Entry 4QZ0 (X-ray diffraction, 3.00 A resolution); this record covers chains D and E of the 28 polymer chains in the assembly.

# Chain D
Name: Proteasome subunit alpha type-5
Organism: Saccharomyces cerevisiae
Notes: EC 3.4.25.1
UniProt: P32379 (PSA5_YEAST); residues -7 to 252 here correspond to UniProt positions 1-260 (UniProt number = residue number + 8)
Amino-acid sequence (260 residues; numbered -7 to 252; the number before each row is that of its first residue; numbers below 1 keep their minus sign (Met-7 is residue -7)):
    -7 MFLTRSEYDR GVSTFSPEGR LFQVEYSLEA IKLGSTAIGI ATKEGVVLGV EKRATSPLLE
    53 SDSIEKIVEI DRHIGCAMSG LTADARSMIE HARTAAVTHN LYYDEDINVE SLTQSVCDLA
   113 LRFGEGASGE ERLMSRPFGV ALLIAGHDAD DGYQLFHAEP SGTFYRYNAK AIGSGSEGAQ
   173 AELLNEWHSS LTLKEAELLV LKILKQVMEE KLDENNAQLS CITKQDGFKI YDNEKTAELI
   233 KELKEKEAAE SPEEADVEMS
Disordered / not traced: -7 to 0, 118-124, 243-252

# Chain E
Name: Proteasome subunit alpha type-6
Organism: Saccharomyces cerevisiae
Notes: EC 3.4.25.1
UniProt: P40302 (PSA6_YEAST); residues 0-233 here correspond to UniProt positions 1-234 (UniProt number = residue number + 1)
Amino-acid sequence (234 residues; row label = number of the first residue in the row; numbering starts at 0):
     0 MFRNNYDGDT VTFSPTGRLF QVEYALEAIK QGSVTVGLRS NTHAVLVALK RNADELSSYQ
    60 KKIIKCDEHM GLSLAGLAPD ARVLSNYLRQ QCNYSSLVFN RKLAVERAGH LLCDKAQKNT
   120 QSYGGRPYGV GLLIIGYDKS GAHLLEFQPS GNVTELYGTA IGARSQGAKT YLERTLDTFI
   180 KIDGNPDELI KAGVEAISQS LRDESLTVDN LSIAIVGKDT PFTIYDGEAV AKYI
Disordered / not traced: 0-2

# Chain D / chain E interface
Contacting residue pairs - 43 pairs, chain D then chain E:
  Ser5(D) with Arg125(E)
  Thr6(D) with Gly7(E); Gln20(E)
  Phe7(D) with Gln20(E), hydrogen bond (backbone-side chain); Tyr23(E); Ala24(E), hydrophobic; Leu76(E), hydrophobic; Arg125(E); Pro126(E); Gly128(E)
  Ser8(D) with Tyr23(E)
  Pro9(D) with Tyr23(E), hydrophobic; Glu26(E)
  Glu10(D) with Glu26(E); Gln30(E)
  Gly11(D) with Tyr23(E); Ala27(E)
  Leu13(D) with Arg125(E)
  Gln106(D) with Arg81(E), hydrogen bond
  Asp110(D) with Arg81(E), salt bridge
  Leu113(D) with Pro78(E), hydrophobic
  Glu117(D) with Tyr122(E)
  Ser153(D) with Pro78(E)
  Gly154(D) with Pro78(E)
  Thr155(D) with Gln59(E)
  Phe156(D) with Gln59(E)
  Tyr157(D) with Arg50(E); Ala52(E); Ser56(E); Ser57(E); Gln59(E)
  Arg158(D) with Ser56(E); Ser57(E), hydrogen bond (backbone-backbone)
  Tyr159(D) with Ala52(E); Asp53(E); Leu55(E); Ser56(E)
  Asn160(D) with Leu55(E), hydrogen bond (backbone-backbone)
  Ala161(D) with Leu55(E)
  Gln172(D) with Asp53(E), hydrogen bond; Leu55(E)
  Leu175(D) with Leu55(E)
  Leu176(D) with Leu55(E), hydrophobic
Other interface residues (no listed pair), chain D (26 interface residues in all): Arg2, Gly3
Other interface residues (no listed pair), chain E (25 interface residues in all): Asp6, Asn51, Asp79, Gly123

# Summary
26 residues of chain D face 25 of chain E across their interface, with 5 hydrogen bonds and 1 salt bridge.
Polar contacts include Asp110(D)-Arg81(E), Phe7(D)-Gln20(E) and Gln106(D)-Arg81(E).
Chain D is Proteasome subunit alpha type-5 and chain E is Proteasome subunit alpha type-6, both from
Saccharomyces cerevisiae; the structure, yCP beta5-M45V mutant in complex with the epoxyketone inhibitor ONX
0914, was determined by X-ray diffraction (same publication as 4QUX, 4QUY, 4QV0, 4QV1, 4QV3, 4QV4 and 42
further entries).
